PDB entry 8KD2 | electron microscopy, 3.02 A resolution | chains S and X of the 16 polymer chains in the assembly

== Chain S ==
Molecule: Histone H3
Source organism: Xenopus laevis
UniProt: A0A310TTQ1 (A0A310TTQ1_XENLA); residues 1-135 here correspond to UniProt positions 2-136 (UniProt number = residue number + 1)
Amino-acid sequence (135 residues; numbered 1 to 135; the number before each row is that of its first residue):
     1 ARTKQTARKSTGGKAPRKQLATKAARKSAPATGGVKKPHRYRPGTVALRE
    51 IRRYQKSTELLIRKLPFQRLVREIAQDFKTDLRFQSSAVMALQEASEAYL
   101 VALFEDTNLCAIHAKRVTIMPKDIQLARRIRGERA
Not modelled in the structure: 1-37, 134-135

== Chain X ==
Molecule: 187bp DNA
Sequence (187 nucleotides; each row starts with the number of its first residue; numbers below 1 keep their minus sign (DG-93 is residue -93)):
   -93 GCGGTGGCGGCCGCTCTAGAACAGGATGTATATATCTGACACGTGCCTGG
   -43 AGACTAGGGAGTAATCCCCTTGGCGGTTAAAACGCGGGGGACAGCGCGTA
     7 CGTGCGTTTAAGCGGTGCTAGAGCTGTCTACGACCAATTGAGCGGCCTCG
    57 GCACCGGGATTCTCCAGGGCGGCCGCGTATAGGGTCC
Not modelled in the structure: -93 to -82, 93

== Interface between chain S and chain X ==
Contacting residue pairs - 24 pairs, chain S then chain X:
  Arg40(S) with DG8(X), base contact; DT9(X), hydrogen bond to the base; DG10(X), hydrogen bond to the sugar
  Tyr41(S) with DT9(X), sugar contact; DG10(X), phosphate contact
  Arg42(S) with DT9(X), phosphate contact
  Pro43(S) with DG8(X), phosphate contact; DT9(X), phosphate contact
  Gly44(S) with DG8(X), phosphate contact; DT9(X), hydrogen bond to the phosphate
  Val46(S) with DT9(X), phosphate contact; DG10(X), phosphate contact
  Ala47(S) with DT9(X), hydrogen bond to the phosphate
  Arg49(S) with DT-65(X), salt bridge to the phosphate
  Arg63(S) with DA17(X), hydrogen bond to the phosphate; DG18(X), salt bridge to the phosphate
  Lys64(S) with DG18(X), hydrogen bond to the phosphate
  Leu65(S) with DA17(X), phosphate contact; DG18(X), hydrogen bond to the phosphate
  Pro66(S) with DA17(X), phosphate contact
  Arg69(S) with DA17(X), salt bridge to the phosphate
  Arg83(S) with DA26(X), hydrogen bond to the base; DG27(X), hydrogen bond to the sugar
  Lys115(S) with DA-1(X), salt bridge to the phosphate
Other interface residues (no listed pair), chain S (17 interface residues in all): His39, Thr45

== Overview ==
17 residues of chain S face 9 of chain X across their interface; the contacts include 9 hydrogen bonds and 4
salt bridges. Among the polar pairs are Arg40(S)-DT9(X), Arg83(S)-DA26(X) and Arg40(S)-DG10(X).
Chain S is Histone H3 (Xenopus laevis) and chain X is 187bp DNA; the structure, Rpd3S in complex with 187bp
nucleosome, was determined by electron microscopy (same publication as 8KC7, 8KD3, 8KD4, 8KD5, 8KD6 and 8KD7).
